9BI1 - chains A and D of the 4 polymer chains in the assembly; structure by X-ray diffraction, 1.65 A resolution.

Chain A:
Name: GTPase KRas
From: Homo sapiens
Notes: EC 3.6.5.2; engineered mutation(s): G12D
Reference sequence: P01116 (RASK_HUMAN), isoform P01116-2; numbering as in UniProt (aligned over 1-169)
Chain sequence (170 residues; each row starts with the number of its first residue; numbering starts at 0):
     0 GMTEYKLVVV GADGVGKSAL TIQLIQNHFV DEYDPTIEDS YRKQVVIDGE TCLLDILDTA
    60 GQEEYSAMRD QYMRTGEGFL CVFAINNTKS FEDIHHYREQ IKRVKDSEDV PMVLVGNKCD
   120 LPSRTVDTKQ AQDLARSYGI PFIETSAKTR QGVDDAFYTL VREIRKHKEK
Sequence notes: expression tag (0); variant Asp12 (Gly in P01116)
Ion coordination: Mg2+: Ser17, Thr35 (together with GMP-PNP)
Ligand contacts:
  - GMP-PNP (GNP; phosphoaminophosphonic acid-guanylate ester): Ala11, Asp12, Gly13, Val14, Gly15, Lys16, Ser17, Ala18, Phe28, Val29, Asp30, Glu31, Tyr32, Asp33, Pro34, Thr35, Thr58, Ala59, Gly60, Gln61, Asn116, Lys117, Asp119, Leu120, Ser145, Ala146, Lys147
  - rmc-7977 (ZNI; (1R,5S,6r)-N-[(1P,7S,9S,13S,20M)-20-{5-(4-cyclopropylpiperazin-1-yl)-2-[(1S)-1-methoxyethyl]pyridin-3-yl}-21-ethyl-17,17-dimethyl-8,14-dioxo-15-oxa-4-thia-9,21,27,28-tetraazapentacyclo[17.5.2.1~2,5~.1~9,13~.0~22,26~]octacosa-1(24),2,5(28),19,22,25-hexaen-7-yl]-3-oxabicyclo[3.1.0]hexane-6-carboxamide): Tyr32, Pro34, Thr35, Ile36, Ala59, Gln61, Tyr64, Met67
Swiss-Prot annotation at these positions:
  - motif: Tyr32 to Tyr40 (Effector region)
  - binding site (GTP): Gly10, Ala11, Gly13 to Ala18, Val29 to Thr35, Ala59, Gly60, Asn116 to Asp119
  - modified residue: Met1 (N-acetylmethionine), Thr2 (N-acetylthreonine), Lys104 (N6-acetyllysine)
  - glycosylation: Thr35 (Microbial infection: O-linked (Glc) threonine)
  - natural variant: Lys5 (K5E: In NS3; K5N: In GASC), Gly10 (G10GG: In AML), Asp12 (G12D: In GASC, JMML and SFM; this construct carries the variant), Gly13 (G13D: In GASC, JMML and OES; G13R: In pylocytic astrocytoma), Val14 (V14I: In NS3), Leu19 (L19F: In OES), Gln22 (Q22E: In CFC2; Q22R: In NS3), Pro34 (P34L: In NS3; P34Q: In NS3; P34R: In CFC2), Ile36 (I36M: In NS3), Thr58 (T58I: In NS3), Ala59 (A59T: In GASC), Gly60 (G60R: In CFC2; G60S: In NS3), 8 further natural variant entries in UniProt
  - mutagenesis: Asp38 (D38A: Decreased interaction with MAPKAP1/SIN1), Tyr40 (Y40A: Decreased interaction with MAPKAP1/SIN1), Gln61 (Q61L: Promotes GTP binding)
Reported in the primary citation:
  - mutagenesis - D12N: decreased catalytic activity
  - mutagenesis - D12E: unchanged catalytic activity

Chain D:
Name: Peptidyl-prolyl cis-trans isomerase A
From: Homo sapiens
Notes: EC 5.2.1.8
Reference sequence: P62937 (PPIA_HUMAN); numbering as in UniProt (aligned over 1-165)
Chain sequence (166 residues; row label = number of the first residue in the row; numbering starts at 0):
     0 GMVNPTVFFD IAVDGEPLGR VSFELFADKV PKTAENFRAL STGEKGFGYK GSCFHRIIPG
    60 FMCQGGDFTR HNGTGGKSIY GEKFEDENFI LKHTGPGILS MANAGPNTNG SQFFICTAKT
   120 EWLDGKHVVF GKVKEGMNIV EAMERFGSRN GKTSKKITIA DCGQLE
Unresolved in the structure: 0-1, 165
Sequence notes: expression tag (0)
Ligand contacts: rmc-7977 (ZNI; (1R,5S,6r)-N-[(1P,7S,9S,13S,20M)-20-{5-(4-cyclopropylpiperazin-1-yl)-2-[(1S)-1-methoxyethyl]pyridin-3-yl}-21-ethyl-17,17-dimethyl-8,14-dioxo-15-oxa-4-thia-9,21,27,28-tetraazapentacyclo[17.5.2.1~2,5~.1~9,13~.0~22,26~]octacosa-1(24),2,5(28),19,22,25-hexaen-7-yl]-3-oxabicyclo[3.1.0]hexane-6-carboxamide): Arg55, Ile57, Phe60, Met61, Gln63, Gly72, Thr73, Ala101, Asn102, Ala103, Gln111, Phe113, Glu120, Trp121, Leu122, His126, Arg148
Swiss-Prot annotation at these positions:
  - modified residue: Met1 (N-acetylmethionine), Val2 (N-acetylvaline), Lys28 (N6-acetyllysine), Lys44 (N6-acetyllysine), Lys76 (N6-acetyllysine), Ser77 (Phosphoserine), Lys82 (N6-acetyllysine), Thr93 (Phosphothreonine), Lys125 (N6-acetyllysine), Lys131 (N6-acetyllysine), Lys133 (N6-acetyllysine)
  - glycosylation: Asn108 (N-linked (GlcNAc...) asparagine)
  - cross-link (Glycyl lysine isopeptide (Lys-Gly)): Lys28 (interchain with G-Cter in SUMO2), Lys82 (interchain with G-Cter in SUMO2)
  - mutagenesis: Arg55 (R55A: Loss of peptidyl-prolyl cis-trans isomerase activity. No loss of its interaction with BSG/CD147 or its ability to induce leukocyte chemotaxis. No effect on its interaction with MAP3K5/ASK1 ...), Phe60 (F60A: Loss of ability to stimulate MAPK/ERK phosphorylation), Arg69 (R69A: No effect on peptidyl-prolyl cis-trans isomerase activity. Reduced interaction with BSG/CD147 and ability to induce leukocyte chemotaxis), His70 (H70A: No effect on peptidyl-prolyl cis-trans isomerase activity. Reduced interaction with BSG/CD147 and ability to induce leukocyte chemotaxis), Thr107 (T107A: No effect on peptidyl-prolyl cis-trans isomerase activity. Reduced interaction with BSG/CD147 and ability to induce leukocyte chemotaxis), Phe113 (F113A: Reduced ability to stimulate MAPK/ERK phosphorylation), Trp121 (W121A: 200-fold decrease of sensitivity to CsA. Reduced ability to stimulate MAPK/ERK phosphorylation; W121E: Loss of peptidyl-prolyl cis-trans isomerase activity ...), Lys125 (K125Q: Acetylation-mimetic mutant; no effect on its interaction with TARDBP; K125R: Loss of acetylation and interaction with TARDBP), His126 (H126A: Loss of peptidyl-prolyl cis-trans isomerase activity and interaction with HCV NS5A. Loss of ability to stimulate MAPK/ERK phosphorylation)

Interface between chain A and chain D:
Residue-residue contacts - 11 pairs, chain A then chain D:
  Met1(A) with Gly59(D); Ala117(D), hydrophobic
  Ile24(A) with Arg144(D)
  Gln25(A) with Arg144(D)
  Arg41(A) with Pro58(D); Arg148(D)
  Gln43(A) with Gly59(D); Thr116(D), hydrogen bond (side chain-backbone); Glu143(D), hydrogen bond
  Leu52(A) with Pro58(D); Phe60(D), hydrophobic
Other interface residues (no listed pair), chain A (8 interface residues in all): Lys42, Asp54
Other interface residues (no listed pair), chain D (9 interface residues in all): Ser153

Summary:
Chain A and chain D form an interface of 8 and 9 residues respectively, with 2 hydrogen bonds. Among the polar
pairs are Gln43(A)-Thr116(D) and Gln43(A)-Glu143(D). Chain A binds GMP-PNP and rmc-7977. Ligands of chain D:
rmc-7977. From the paper: D12N of chain A reduces catalytic activity; D12E of chain A leaves catalytic
activity unchanged.
Here chain A is GTPase KRas and chain D is Peptidyl-prolyl cis-trans isomerase A, both from Homo sapiens.
Entry 9BI1 (Crystal structure of GMPPNP bound KRAS G12D in complex with CYPA and RMC-7977) was determined by
X-ray diffraction, deposited together with 9BGH, 9BHO, 9BHP, 9BHQ and 9BI2.
